PDB entry 2C4W | X-ray diffraction, 1.55 A resolution | chain A

== Chain A ==
Name: 3-dehydroquinate dehydratase
Organism: Helicobacter pylori
Notes: EC 4.2.1.10
Reference sequence: Q48255 (AROQ_HELPY); numbering as in UniProt (aligned over 1-167)
Sequence (176 residues; row label = number of the first residue in the row; numbers below 1 keep their minus sign (Ala-8 is residue -8)):
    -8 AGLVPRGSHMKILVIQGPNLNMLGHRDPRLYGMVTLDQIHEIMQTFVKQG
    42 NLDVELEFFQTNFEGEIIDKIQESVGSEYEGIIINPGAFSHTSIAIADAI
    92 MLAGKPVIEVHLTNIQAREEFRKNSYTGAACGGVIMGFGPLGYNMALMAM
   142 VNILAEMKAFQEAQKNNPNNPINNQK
Not modelled in the structure: 160-167
Sequence notes: conflict Glu69 (Asp in Q48255)
Residues lining bound ligands: GAJ (N-tetrazol-5-yl 9-oxo-9H-xanthene-2 sulphonamide): Pro9, Asn10, Leu11, Met13, Leu14, Asp18, Pro19, Asn76, Gly78, Ala79, Ser81, His82, His102, Leu103, Thr104, Ile106, Arg109, Arg113
UniProt features mapped onto this chain:
  - active site: Tyr22 (Proton acceptor), His102 (Proton donor)
  - binding site (substrate): Asn76, His82, Asp89, Leu103, Thr104, Arg113
  - site: Arg17 (Transition state stabilizer)

== Overview ==
Ligands of chain A: compound GAJ. UniProt lists active-site residues Tyr22 and His102 and 6 substrate-binding
residues.
Chain A is 3-dehydroquinate dehydratase (Helicobacter pylori); the structure, Type II Dehydroquinase from H.
pylori in complex with AH9095, was determined by X-ray diffraction, deposited together with 2C4V and 2C57.
